5CG8 - chains A and C of the 3 polymer chains in the assembly; structure by X-ray diffraction, 2.70 A resolution.

== Chain A ==
Name: Tet-like dioxygenase
Source organism: Naegleria gruberi
UniProt: D2W6T1 (D2W6T1_NAEGR); residues 57-321 here = UniProt positions 57-321
Sequence (267 residues; row label = number of the first residue in the row):
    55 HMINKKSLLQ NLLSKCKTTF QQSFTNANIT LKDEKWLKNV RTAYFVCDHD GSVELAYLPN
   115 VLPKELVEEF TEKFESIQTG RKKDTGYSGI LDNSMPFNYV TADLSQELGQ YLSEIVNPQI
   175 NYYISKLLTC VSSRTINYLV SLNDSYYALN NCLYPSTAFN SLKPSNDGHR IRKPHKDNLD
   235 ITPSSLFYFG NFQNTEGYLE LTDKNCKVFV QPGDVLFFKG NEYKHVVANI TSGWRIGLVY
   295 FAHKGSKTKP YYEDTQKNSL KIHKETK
Not modelled in the structure: 55
Differences from the reference sequence: expression tag (55-56)
Ion coordination: Mn2+: His229, Asp231, His279 (together with 2-oxoglutaric acid)
Ligand contacts: 2-oxoglutaric acid (AKG): Asn214, Arg224, Ile225, His229, Asp231, Leu240, Tyr242, Leu253, His279, Val281, Arg289, Val293
From the paper describing this entry:
  - binding site for the 14-nt DNA strand (chain C): Ala212, Val293 (proposed by the authors, not directly observed)
  - binding site for the 14-nt DNA strand (chain C): Phe295
  - mutagenesis - A212G, V293A: unchanged catalytic activity on 5mC
  - mutagenesis - A212V: decreased catalytic activity on 5mC
  - mutagenesis - A212G, A212N, A212V, V293A: decreased catalytic activity on 5hmC
  - mutagenesis - A212F, A212I, A212L: abolished catalytic activity
  - mutagenesis - A212N, A212V: abolished catalytic activity on 5fC
  - mutagenesis - V293L: abolished catalytic activity on 5mC
  - mutagenesis - A212G, V293A: decreased catalytic activity on 5fC
  - mutagenesis - D234N (2-fold): increased catalytic activity on thymine (citing earlier work)
  - mutagenesis - D234N (2-fold): decreased catalytic activity on 5mC (citing earlier work)

== Chain C ==
Molecule: 14-nt DNA strand
Sequence (14 nucleotides; numbered 15 to 28; the number before each row is that of its first residue):
    15 TGGAAXGGAA TTCT
Modified residues: 5HC (2'-deoxy-5-(hydroxymethyl)cytidine 5'-(dihydrogen phosphate)) at position 20

== How chain A and chain C interact ==
Contacting residue pairs (18; chain A residue first):
  Tyr141(A) with 5HC_20(C), hydrogen bond to the phosphate
  Leu145(A) with DG21(C), sugar contact
  Asn147(A) with 5HC_20(C), base contact
  Met149(A) with DG21(C), base contact
  Tyr153(A) with DG21(C), hydrogen bond to the sugar
  Thr155(A) with DG22(C), phosphate contact
  Ala156(A) with DG22(C), hydrogen bond to the phosphate; DA23(C), phosphate contact
  Ala212(A) with 5HC_20(C), base contact
  Arg224(A) with 5HC_20(C), salt bridge to the phosphate
  Asp231(A) with 5HC_20(C), base contact
  Asp234(A) with 5HC_20(C), base contact
  Val293(A) with 5HC_20(C), base contact
  Phe295(A) with 5HC_20(C), base contact
  His297(A) with 5HC_20(C), base contact
  Gln310(A) with DG21(C), hydrogen bond to the base; DG22(C), sugar contact
  Lys311(A) with DA24(C), sugar contact
Other interface residues (no listed pair), chain A (19 interface residues in all): Ser148, Val154, His229

== Overview ==
Chain A and chain C form an interface of 19 and 5 residues respectively; the contacts include 4 hydrogen bonds
and 1 salt bridge. Polar pairs include Gln310(A)-DG21(C), Tyr153(A)-DG21(C) and Tyr141(A)-5HC_20(C). The paper
reports a binding site for the 14-nt DNA strand (chain C) at Ala212(A), Val293(A) and Phe295(A); A212G, A212N
and A212V of chain A, among others, reduce catalytic activity on 5hmC; 9 substitutions were tested in all.
Chain A is Tet-like dioxygenase (Naegleria gruberi) and chain C is a 14-nt DNA strand; the structure, NgTET1
in complex with 5hmC DNA, was determined by X-ray diffraction (same publication as 5CG9).
